Entry 6KQL (X-ray diffraction, 2.89 A resolution); this record covers chains C and D of the 9 polymer chains in the assembly.

== Chain C ==
Molecule: DNA-directed RNA polymerase subunit beta
From: Thermus thermophilus (strain HB8 / ATCC 27634 / DSM 579)
Notes: EC 2.7.7.6
Reference sequence: Q8RQE9 (RPOB_THET8); residue numbers follow UniProt; this construct covers 1-1119
Chain sequence (1119 residues; numbered 1 to 1119; the number before each row is that of its first residue):
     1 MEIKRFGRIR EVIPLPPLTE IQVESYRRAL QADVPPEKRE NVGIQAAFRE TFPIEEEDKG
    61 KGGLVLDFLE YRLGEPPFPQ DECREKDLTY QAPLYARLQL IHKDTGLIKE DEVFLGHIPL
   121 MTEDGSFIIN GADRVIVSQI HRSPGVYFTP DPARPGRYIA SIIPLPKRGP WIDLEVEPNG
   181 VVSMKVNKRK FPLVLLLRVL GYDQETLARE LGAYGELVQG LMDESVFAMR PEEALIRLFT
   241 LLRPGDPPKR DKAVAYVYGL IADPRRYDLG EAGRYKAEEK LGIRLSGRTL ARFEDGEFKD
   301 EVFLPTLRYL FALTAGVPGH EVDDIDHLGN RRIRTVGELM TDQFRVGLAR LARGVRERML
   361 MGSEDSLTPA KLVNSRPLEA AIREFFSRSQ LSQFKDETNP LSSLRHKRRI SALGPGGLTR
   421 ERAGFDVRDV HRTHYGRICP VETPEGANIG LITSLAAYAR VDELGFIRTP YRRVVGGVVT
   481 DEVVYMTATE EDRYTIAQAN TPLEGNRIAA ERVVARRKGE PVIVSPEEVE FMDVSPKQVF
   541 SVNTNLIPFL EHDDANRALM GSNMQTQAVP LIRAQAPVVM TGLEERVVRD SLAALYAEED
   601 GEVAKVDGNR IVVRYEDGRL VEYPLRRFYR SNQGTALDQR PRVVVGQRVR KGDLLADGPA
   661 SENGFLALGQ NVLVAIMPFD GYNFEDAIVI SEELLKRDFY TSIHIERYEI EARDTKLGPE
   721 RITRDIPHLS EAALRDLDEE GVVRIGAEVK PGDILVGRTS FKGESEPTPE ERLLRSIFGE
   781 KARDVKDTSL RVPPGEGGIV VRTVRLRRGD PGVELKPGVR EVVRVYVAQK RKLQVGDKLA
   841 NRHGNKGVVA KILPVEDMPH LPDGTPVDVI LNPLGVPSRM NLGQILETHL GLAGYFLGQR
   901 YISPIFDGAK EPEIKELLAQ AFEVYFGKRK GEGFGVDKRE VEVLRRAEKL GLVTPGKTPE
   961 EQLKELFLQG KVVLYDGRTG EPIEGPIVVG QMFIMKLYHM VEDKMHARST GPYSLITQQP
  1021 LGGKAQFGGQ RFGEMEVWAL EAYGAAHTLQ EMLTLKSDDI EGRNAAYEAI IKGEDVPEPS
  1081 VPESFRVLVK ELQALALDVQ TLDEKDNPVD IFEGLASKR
Not modelled in the structure: 57-62, 1119

== Chain D ==
Molecule: DNA-directed RNA polymerase subunit beta'
From: Thermus thermophilus (strain HB8 / ATCC 27634 / DSM 579)
Notes: EC 2.7.7.6
Reference sequence: Q8RQE8 (RPOC_THET8); numbering as in UniProt (aligned over 1-1524)
Chain sequence (1524 residues; each row starts with the number of its first residue):
     1 MKKEVRKVRI ALASPEKIRS WSYGEVEKPE TINYRTLKPE RDGLFDERIF GPIKDYECAC
    61 GKYKRQRFEG KVCERCGVEV TKSIVRRYRM GHIELATPAA HIWFVKDVPS KIGTLLDLSA
   121 TELEQVLYFS KYIVLDPKGA ILNGVPVEKR QLLTDEEYRE LRYGKQETYP LPPGVDALVK
   181 DGEEVVKGQE LAPGVVSRLD GVALYRFPRR VRVEYVKKER AGLRLPLAAW VEKEAYKPGE
   241 ILAELPEPYL FRAEEEGVVE LKELEEGAFL VLRREDEPVA TYFLPVGMTP LVVHGEIVEK
   301 GQPLAEAKGL LRMPRQVRAA QVEAEEEGET VYLTLFLEWT EPKDYRVQPH MNVVVPEGAR
   361 VEAGDKIVAA IDPEEEVIAE AEGVVHLHEP ASILVVKARV YPFEDDVEVS TGDRVAPGDV
   421 LADGGKVKSD VYGRVEVDLV RNVVRVVESY DIDARMGAEA IQQLLKELDL EALEKELLEE
   481 MKHPSRARRA KARKRLEVVR AFLDSGNRPE WMILEAVPVL PPDLRPMVQV DGGRFATSDL
   541 NDLYRRLINR NNRLKKLLAQ GAPEIIIRNE KRMLQEAVDA LLDNGRRGAP VTNPGSDRPL
   601 RSLTDILSGK QGRFRQNLLG KRVDYSGRSV IVVGPQLKLH QCGLPKRMAL ELFKPFLLKK
   661 MEEKGIAPNV KAARRMLERQ RDIKDEVWDA LEEVIHGKVV LLNRAPTLHR LGIQAFQPVL
   721 VEGQSIQLHP LVCEAFNADF DGDQMAVHVP LSSFAQAEAR IQMLSAHNLL SPASGEPLAK
   781 PSRDIILGLY YITQVRKEKK GAGLEFATPE EALAAHERGE VALNAPIKVA GRETSVGRLK
   841 YVFANPDEAL LAVAHGIVDL QDVVTVRYMG KRLETSPGRI LFARIVAEAV EDEKVAWELI
   901 QLDVPQEKNS LKDLVYQAFL RLGMEKTARL LDALKYYGFT FSTTSGITIG IDDAVIPEEK
   961 KQYLEEADRK LLQIEQAYEM GFLTDRERYD QILQLWTETT EKVTQAVFKN FEENYPFNPL
  1021 YVMAQSGARG NPQQIRQLCG LRGLMQKPSG ETFEVPVRSS FREGLTVLEY FISSHGARKG
  1081 GADTALRTAD SGYLTRKLVD VTHEIVVREA DCGTTNYISV PLFQPDEVTR SLRLRKRADI
  1141 EAGLYGRVLA REVEVLGVRL EEGRYLSMDD VHLLIKAAEA GEIQEVPVRS PLTCQTRYGV
  1201 CQKCYGYDLS MARPVSIGEA VGIVAAQSIG EPGTQLTMRT FHTGGVAGAA DITQGLPRVI
  1261 ELFEARRPKA KAVISEIDGV VRIEETEEKL SVFVESEGFS KEYKLPKEAR LLVKDGDYVE
  1321 AGQPLTRGAI DPHQLLEAKG PEAVERYLVE EIQKVYRAQG VKLHDKHIEI VVRQMMKYVE
  1381 VTDPGDSRLL EGQVLEKWDV EALNERLIAE GKTPVAWKPL LMGVTKSALS TKSWLSAASF
  1441 QNTTHVLTEA AIAGKKDELI GLKENVILGR LIPAGTGSDF VRFTQVVDQK TLKAIEEARK
  1501 EAVEAKERPA ARRGVKREQP GKQA
Not modelled in the structure: 1-2, 1238-1251, 1503-1524
Metal / ion sites: Zn2+ site 1: Cys-58, Cys-60, Cys-73, Cys-76; Mg2+ site 1: Asp-739, Asp-741, Asp-743 (shared with 1 residue of chain I); Mg2+ site 2 near Lys-840 (its only coordinating residue here); Mg2+ site 3: Trp-897, Ile-900; Zn2+ site 2: Cys-1112, Cys-1194, Cys-1201, Cys-1204

== Interface between chain C and chain D ==
Pairs across the interface - 386 pairs, chain C then chain D:
  Phe-425(C) / Lys-1079(D)
  Phe-425(C) / Asp-1083(D)
  Phe-425(C) / Leu-1086(D)  hydrophobic
  Arg-428(C) / Arg-1078(D)  hydrogen bond (backbone-side chain)
  Arg-428(C) / Leu-1086(D)
  Asp-429(C) / Arg-1078(D)
  Asp-429(C) / Lys-1079(D)  salt bridge
  Val-430(C) / Pro-1048(D)
  Val-430(C) / Ser-1074(D)
  Val-430(C) / His-1075(D)  hydrogen bond (backbone-side chain)
  Val-430(C) / Arg-1078(D)
  His-431(C) / Phe-1071(D)
  Arg-432(C) / Phe-1071(D)
  Tyr-435(C) / Phe-1071(D)
  Pro-440(C) / Ser-1074(D)  hydrogen bond (backbone-side chain)
  Pro-440(C) / Arg-1078(D)  hydrogen bond (backbone-side chain)
  Val-441(C) / Tyr-1070(D)  hydrophobic
  Thr-443(C) / Arg-1078(D)
  Gly-446(C) / Ala-1085(D)
  Ile-449(C) / Arg-1078(D)
  Ile-449(C) / Gly-1081(D)
  Ile-449(C) / Ala-1082(D)
  Ile-449(C) / Ala-1085(D)  hydrophobic
  Gly-450(C) / Arg-1078(D)
  Gln-498(C) / Leu-1068(D)
  Arg-516(C) / Leu-1068(D)
  Glu-520(C) / Lys-1047(D)  salt bridge
  Pro-521(C) / Leu-1068(D)  hydrophobic
  Pro-536(C) / Val-1067(D)  hydrophobic
  Val-539(C) / Val-1067(D)  hydrophobic
  Phe-540(C) / Tyr-1070(D)  hydrophobic
  Leu-550(C) / Tyr-1070(D)
  Glu-551(C) / Gly-1064(D)
  Glu-551(C) / Leu-1065(D)  hydrogen bond (backbone-backbone)
  His-552(C) / Phe-1061(D)  hydrogen bond (side chain-backbone)
  His-552(C) / Arg-1062(D)  hydrogen bond (side chain-backbone)
  His-552(C) / Glu-1063(D)
  His-552(C) / Gly-1064(D)
  Asp-553(C) / Phe-1061(D)
  Asp-553(C) / Tyr-1070(D)  hydrogen bond (backbone-side chain)
  Asp-554(C) / Arg-1042(D)  salt bridge
  Asp-554(C) / Phe-1061(D)
  Asp-554(C) / Tyr-1070(D)
  Ala-555(C) / Tyr-1070(D)
  Asn-556(C) / Ala-1077(D)
  Ala-558(C) / Tyr-1070(D)
  Ile-676(C) / Ile-947(D)
  Ile-676(C) / Thr-948(D)  hydrogen bond (backbone-side chain)
  Met-677(C) / Thr-943(D)
  Met-677(C) / Ile-947(D)
  Pro-678(C) / Asp-784(D)
  Pro-678(C) / Ser-942(D)
  Pro-678(C) / Thr-943(D)
  Pro-678(C) / Ile-947(D)
  Phe-679(C) / Thr-943(D)
  Asp-680(C) / Pro-635(D)
  Asp-680(C) / Phe-939(D)
  Asp-680(C) / Thr-943(D)  hydrogen bond
  Gly-681(C) / Val-633(D)
  Gly-681(C) / Pro-635(D)
  Gly-681(C) / Phe-939(D)
  Tyr-682(C) / Val-633(D)
  Tyr-682(C) / Pro-635(D)
  Tyr-682(C) / Gln-636(D)
  Asn-683(C) / Asp-784(D)
  Phe-684(C) / Val-633(D)  hydrophobic
  Phe-684(C) / Pro-730(D)
  Phe-684(C) / Phe-740(D)
  Phe-684(C) / Ser-782(D)
  Phe-684(C) / Arg-783(D)
  Phe-684(C) / Asp-784(D)
  Phe-684(C) / Phe-939(D)  hydrophobic
  Glu-685(C) / Phe-740(D)  hydrogen bond (backbone-backbone)
  Glu-685(C) / Arg-783(D)  salt bridge
  Glu-685(C) / Arg-1029(D)  salt bridge
  Ala-687(C) / Val-633(D)  hydrophobic
  Ala-687(C) / Phe-740(D)
  Arg-713(C) / Gly-532(D)
  Arg-713(C) / Gly-533(D)
  Lys-716(C) / Arg-35(D)  hydrogen bond (side chain-backbone)
  Lys-716(C) / Leu-37(D)
  Arg-735(C) / Arg-681(D)
  Glu-748(C) / Arg-681(D)
  Lys-750(C) / Arg-681(D)
  Pro-751(C) / Arg-679(D)
  Pro-751(C) / Gln-680(D)  hydrogen bond (backbone-backbone)
  Asp-753(C) / Arg-679(D)  salt bridge
  Asp-753(C) / Arg-681(D)  salt bridge
  Glu-764(C) / Lys-54(D)  salt bridge
  Glu-766(C) / Glu-57(D)
  Glu-766(C) / Lys-64(D)
  Glu-766(C) / Arg-65(D)  salt bridge
  Pro-767(C) / Arg-65(D)  hydrogen bond (backbone-side chain)
  Pro-769(C) / Arg-65(D)
  Gln-834(C) / Gln-724(D)  hydrogen bond
  Val-835(C) / Val-632(D)  hydrophobic
  Val-835(C) / Ser-725(D)  hydrogen bond (backbone-side chain)
  Gly-836(C) / Val-630(D)
  Gly-836(C) / Val-632(D)
  Gly-836(C) / Ser-725(D)
  Lys-838(C) / Asp-741(D)  hydrogen bond (side chain-backbone)
  Gly-847(C) / Phe-740(D)
  Val-848(C) / Val-630(D)  hydrophobic
  Val-848(C) / Ile-631(D)
  Val-848(C) / Val-632(D)  hydrophobic
  Val-848(C) / Phe-740(D)  hydrogen bond (backbone-backbone)
  Val-848(C) / Gly-742(D)
  Val-849(C) / Val-632(D)
  Ala-850(C) / Val-632(D)  hydrophobic
  Ala-850(C) / Val-633(D)  hydrophobic
  Asn-872(C) / Asp-784(D)  hydrogen bond
  Pro-873(C) / Ile-947(D)  hydrophobic
  Pro-873(C) / Ile-949(D)  hydrophobic
  Leu-874(C) / Arg-783(D)
  Leu-874(C) / Asp-784(D)
  Leu-874(C) / Met-1023(D)  hydrophobic
  Leu-874(C) / Arg-1029(D)  hydrogen bond (backbone-side chain)
  Pro-877(C) / Met-1023(D)  hydrophobic
  Pro-877(C) / Arg-1029(D)
  Pro-877(C) / Leu-1038(D)
  Ser-878(C) / Arg-1029(D)  hydrogen bond
  Ser-878(C) / Gln-1034(D)
  Arg-879(C) / Arg-1029(D)
  Met-880(C) / Gln-1034(D)
  Met-880(C) / Gln-1037(D)
  Met-880(C) / Leu-1038(D)  hydrophobic
  Leu-882(C) / Leu-1038(D)  hydrophobic
  Leu-882(C) / Phe-1061(D)
  Leu-882(C) / Arg-1062(D)
  Ile-885(C) / Ile-949(D)
  Ile-885(C) / Gly-950(D)
  Ile-885(C) / Ile-951(D)
  Leu-886(C) / Ile-951(D)  hydrophobic
  His-889(C) / Gly-950(D)
  His-889(C) / Ile-951(D)  hydrogen bond (side chain-backbone)
  Phe-906(C) / Leu-1065(D)
  Phe-906(C) / Thr-1066(D)
  Phe-906(C) / Val-1067(D)
  Phe-906(C) / Tyr-1070(D)  hydrophobic
  Glu-911(C) / Ile-951(D)
  Glu-911(C) / Arg-1062(D)  salt bridge
  Lys-915(C) / Asp-952(D)  salt bridge
  Arg-945(C) / Asp-859(D)  salt bridge
  Arg-946(C) / Tyr-791(D)  hydrogen bond
  Arg-946(C) / Arg-796(D)
  Arg-946(C) / Asp-859(D)  salt bridge
  Arg-946(C) / Gln-861(D)
  Lys-949(C) / Arg-796(D)
  Lys-949(C) / Glu-798(D)  salt bridge
  Leu-950(C) / Tyr-1015(D)
  Leu-950(C) / Phe-1017(D)  hydrophobic
  Lys-971(C) / Asp-953(D)  salt bridge
  Ile-983(C) / Thr-944(D)
  Ile-983(C) / Gly-946(D)
  Glu-984(C) / Tyr-791(D)  hydrogen bond
  Glu-984(C) / Thr-944(D)  hydrogen bond (backbone-backbone)
  Glu-984(C) / Ser-945(D)
  Gly-985(C) / Ser-945(D)
  Gly-985(C) / Gly-946(D)
  Pro-986(C) / Thr-948(D)
  Ile-987(C) / Gly-946(D)
  Ile-987(C) / Ile-947(D)
  Ile-987(C) / Thr-948(D)
  Val-988(C) / Thr-948(D)  hydrogen bond (backbone-side chain)
  Val-988(C) / Ile-949(D)
  Val-988(C) / Gly-950(D)
  Val-1001(C) / Ser-629(D)
  Val-1001(C) / Gln-724(D)
  Val-1001(C) / Ser-725(D)
  Glu-1002(C) / Gln-724(D)
  Lys-1004(C) / Arg-628(D)
  Lys-1004(C) / Val-630(D)
  Lys-1004(C) / Gln-744(D)
  Met-1005(C) / Arg-628(D)
  Met-1005(C) / Ser-629(D)
  Met-1005(C) / Met-648(D)  hydrophobic
  Met-1005(C) / Gln-724(D)
  His-1006(C) / Gly-627(D)
  His-1006(C) / Arg-628(D)  hydrogen bond (backbone-backbone)
  His-1006(C) / Met-648(D)
  Ala-1007(C) / Ser-626(D)
  Ala-1007(C) / Gly-627(D)
  Ala-1007(C) / Met-648(D)  hydrophobic
  Ala-1007(C) / Glu-651(D)
  Arg-1008(C) / Asp-624(D)  salt bridge
  Arg-1008(C) / Tyr-625(D)  hydrogen bond (backbone-backbone)
  Arg-1008(C) / Ser-626(D)  hydrogen bond (backbone-backbone)
  Arg-1008(C) / Glu-651(D)
  Ser-1009(C) / Asp-624(D)
  Ser-1009(C) / Tyr-625(D)  hydrogen bond (backbone-backbone)
  Ser-1009(C) / Glu-651(D)  hydrogen bond
  Ser-1009(C) / Lys-654(D)
  Tyr-1013(C) / Asp-624(D)  hydrogen bond
  Leu-1015(C) / Arg-87(D)  hydrogen bond (backbone-side chain)
  Leu-1015(C) / Val-528(D)  hydrophobic
  Ile-1016(C) / Arg-87(D)  hydrogen bond (backbone-side chain)
  Ile-1016(C) / Leu-524(D)
  Ile-1016(C) / Pro-526(D)
  Ile-1016(C) / Arg-613(D)
  Thr-1017(C) / Arg-613(D)
  Thr-1017(C) / Asn-617(D)
  Gln-1018(C) / Arg-87(D)
  Gln-1019(C) / Asn-617(D)  hydrogen bond (side chain-backbone)
  Gln-1019(C) / Lys-621(D)
  Pro-1020(C) / Arg-622(D)
  Pro-1020(C) / Asp-624(D)
  Leu-1021(C) / Arg-622(D)
  Gly-1022(C) / Arg-622(D)
  Phe-1027(C) / Glu-651(D)
  Gly-1029(C) / Arg-622(D)  hydrogen bond (backbone-side chain)
  Gly-1029(C) / Val-623(D)
  Gly-1029(C) / Ser-626(D)
  Gln-1030(C) / Arg-622(D)
  Gln-1030(C) / Val-623(D)  hydrogen bond (backbone-backbone)
  Gln-1030(C) / Ser-626(D)  hydrogen bond (backbone-side chain)
  Gln-1030(C) / Gly-627(D)
  Gln-1030(C) / Arg-628(D)
  Arg-1031(C) / Arg-615(D)  hydrogen bond (side chain-backbone)
  Arg-1031(C) / Gln-616(D)  hydrogen bond (side chain-backbone)
  Arg-1031(C) / Gly-620(D)
  Arg-1031(C) / Lys-621(D)
  Arg-1031(C) / Arg-622(D)
  Phe-1032(C) / Gly-620(D)
  Phe-1032(C) / Lys-621(D)  hydrogen bond (backbone-backbone)
  Phe-1032(C) / Ile-713(D)  hydrophobic
  Phe-1032(C) / His-748(D)
  Glu-1034(C) / Arg-615(D)  salt bridge
  Glu-1034(C) / Leu-619(D)
  Glu-1034(C) / Arg-1096(D)  salt bridge
  Met-1035(C) / Thr-707(D)
  Glu-1036(C) / Asn-703(D)
  Glu-1036(C) / Thr-707(D)  hydrogen bond
  Glu-1036(C) / Ile-713(D)
  Val-1037(C) / Leu-619(D)
  Trp-1038(C) / Arg-1096(D)
  Trp-1038(C) / Val-1099(D)
  Trp-1038(C) / Ile-1223(D)
  Trp-1038(C) / Gln-1227(D)
  Ala-1039(C) / Thr-707(D)
  Ala-1039(C) / Arg-710(D)
  Ala-1039(C) / Ile-713(D)  hydrophobic
  Ala-1039(C) / Gln-1227(D)
  Leu-1040(C) / Met-763(D)  hydrophobic
  Glu-1041(C) / Ala-1220(D)
  Glu-1041(C) / Ile-1223(D)
  Glu-1041(C) / Leu-1462(D)
  Glu-1041(C) / Val-1466(D)
  Glu-1041(C) / Ile-1472(D)
  Ala-1042(C) / Arg-710(D)  hydrogen bond (backbone-side chain)
  Ala-1042(C) / Ile-1223(D)  hydrophobic
  Ala-1042(C) / Val-1224(D)  hydrophobic
  Ala-1042(C) / Gln-1227(D)
  Tyr-1043(C) / Arg-710(D)  hydrogen bond (side chain-backbone)
  Tyr-1043(C) / Leu-711(D)
  Tyr-1043(C) / Ile-713(D)  hydrogen bond (side chain-backbone)
  Tyr-1043(C) / Gln-714(D)
  Tyr-1043(C) / Gln-762(D)  hydrogen bond (backbone-side chain)
  Tyr-1043(C) / Met-763(D)  hydrophobic
  Tyr-1043(C) / Asn-768(D)
  Gly-1044(C) / Gln-762(D)  hydrogen bond (backbone-side chain)
  Gly-1044(C) / Gly-1475(D)
  Gly-1044(C) / Thr-1476(D)  hydrogen bond (backbone-backbone)
  Ala-1045(C) / Glu-758(D)
  Ala-1045(C) / Gln-762(D)
  Ala-1046(C) / Glu-758(D)  hydrogen bond (backbone-side chain)
  Ala-1046(C) / Leu-1471(D)
  Ala-1046(C) / Ile-1472(D)  hydrophobic
  Ala-1046(C) / Ala-1474(D)
  Ala-1046(C) / Thr-1476(D)  hydrogen bond (backbone-side chain)
  Ala-1046(C) / Gly-1477(D)
  His-1047(C) / Phe-754(D)
  His-1047(C) / Glu-758(D)  salt bridge
  His-1047(C) / Leu-1471(D)
  His-1047(C) / Thr-1476(D)
  Thr-1048(C) / Leu-701(D)
  Thr-1048(C) / Ala-755(D)  hydrogen bond (side chain-backbone)
  Thr-1048(C) / Glu-758(D)  hydrogen bond
  Leu-1049(C) / Ile-1472(D)  hydrophobic
  Gln-1050(C) / Gly-1469(D)  hydrogen bond (side chain-backbone)
  Gln-1050(C) / Arg-1470(D)
  Gln-1050(C) / Leu-1471(D)
  Glu-1051(C) / Pro-750(D)
  Glu-1051(C) / Leu-751(D)  hydrogen bond (side chain-backbone)
  Glu-1051(C) / Ser-752(D)  hydrogen bond
  Glu-1051(C) / Ala-755(D)
  Met-1052(C) / Val-623(D)
  Met-1052(C) / His-748(D)
  Leu-1053(C) / Lys-621(D)
  Leu-1053(C) / Val-1466(D)
  Thr-1054(C) / Gly-1469(D)
  Lys-1056(C) / Val-623(D)
  Lys-1056(C) / Asp-624(D)  hydrogen bond (backbone-backbone)
  Lys-1056(C) / Tyr-625(D)
  Lys-1056(C) / His-748(D)
  Lys-1056(C) / Val-749(D)
  Ser-1057(C) / Lys-621(D)
  Ser-1057(C) / Arg-622(D)  hydrogen bond (side chain-backbone)
  Asp-1058(C) / Lys-621(D)
  Tyr-1067(C) / Tyr-625(D)
  Tyr-1067(C) / Pro-655(D)  hydrophobic
  Tyr-1067(C) / Leu-658(D)
  Tyr-1067(C) / Arg-674(D)  hydrogen bond
  Ile-1070(C) / Pro-655(D)  hydrophobic
  Ile-1070(C) / Phe-656(D)  hydrophobic
  Ile-1070(C) / Lys-659(D)
  Ile-1071(C) / Pro-655(D)  hydrophobic
  Ile-1071(C) / Lys-659(D)
  Lys-1072(C) / Lys-659(D)  hydrogen bond (backbone-side chain)
  Gly-1073(C) / Lys-659(D)
  Asp-1075(C) / Ser-753(D)  hydrogen bond
  Val-1076(C) / Ser-752(D)
  Pro-1082(C) / Leu-1468(D)
  Glu-1083(C) / Arg-87(D)  salt bridge
  Glu-1083(C) / Tyr-88(D)  hydrogen bond
  Ser-1084(C) / Asn-617(D)
  Phe-1085(C) / Ile-1467(D)
  Phe-1085(C) / Leu-1468(D)  hydrophobic
  Arg-1086(C) / Tyr-88(D)
  Val-1087(C) / Arg-87(D)
  Val-1087(C) / Leu-524(D)  hydrophobic
  Val-1087(C) / Arg-613(D)
  Leu-1088(C) / Leu-607(D)  hydrophobic
  Leu-1088(C) / Phe-614(D)  hydrophobic
  Lys-1090(C) / Tyr-88(D)  hydrogen bond (side chain-backbone)
  Lys-1090(C) / Leu-520(D)
  Lys-1090(C) / Leu-524(D)
  Glu-1091(C) / Leu-520(D)
  Glu-1091(C) / Ile-606(D)
  Glu-1091(C) / Arg-613(D)  salt bridge
  Leu-1092(C) / Leu-607(D)  hydrophobic
  Leu-1092(C) / Leu-1447(D)  hydrophobic
  Gln-1093(C) / Trp-21(D)
  Gln-1093(C) / Met-90(D)
  Gln-1093(C) / Pro-518(D)
  Ala-1094(C) / Met-90(D)
  Ala-1094(C) / Pro-518(D)  hydrophobic
  Ala-1094(C) / Leu-520(D)  hydrophobic
  Ala-1094(C) / Leu-582(D)
  Ala-1094(C) / Leu-603(D)
  Leu-1095(C) / His-101(D)  hydrogen bond (backbone-side chain)
  Leu-1095(C) / Trp-103(D)  hydrophobic
  Leu-1095(C) / Leu-603(D)  hydrophobic
  Leu-1095(C) / Leu-607(D)  hydrophobic
  Ala-1096(C) / Ala-13(D)  hydrogen bond (backbone-backbone)
  Ala-1096(C) / Leu-514(D)  hydrophobic
  Leu-1097(C) / Ala-11(D)
  Leu-1097(C) / Trp-21(D)
  Leu-1097(C) / Trp-103(D)  hydrophobic
  Leu-1097(C) / Ala-1451(D)  hydrophobic
  Asp-1098(C) / Arg-9(D)
  Asp-1098(C) / Ile-10(D)
  Asp-1098(C) / Ala-11(D)  hydrogen bond (backbone-backbone)
  Asp-1098(C) / Lys-17(D)  salt bridge
  Asp-1098(C) / Trp-21(D)
  Val-1099(C) / Val-8(D)  hydrophobic
  Val-1099(C) / Arg-9(D)
  Val-1099(C) / Ile-10(D)  hydrophobic
  Gln-1100(C) / Val-8(D)
  Gln-1100(C) / Arg-9(D)  hydrogen bond (backbone-backbone)
  Thr-1101(C) / Val-5(D)
  Thr-1101(C) / Lys-7(D)
  Leu-1102(C) / Val-5(D)
  Leu-1102(C) / Arg-6(D)  hydrogen bond (backbone-backbone)
  Leu-1102(C) / Lys-7(D)  hydrogen bond (backbone-backbone)
  Leu-1102(C) / Arg-9(D)
  Asp-1103(C) / Glu-4(D)
  Asp-1103(C) / Arg-6(D)
  Asp-1103(C) / Lys-7(D)
  Glu-1104(C) / Arg-6(D)
  Asp-1106(C) / Lys-7(D)  salt bridge
  Asp-1106(C) / Lys-1456(D)  salt bridge
  Val-1109(C) / Val-5(D)  hydrophobic
  Phe-1112(C) / Tyr-88(D)  hydrophobic
  Leu-1115(C) / Tyr-23(D)  hydrogen bond (backbone-side chain)
  Leu-1115(C) / Lys-82(D)
  Leu-1115(C) / Ile-84(D)  hydrophobic
  Leu-1115(C) / Val-85(D)  hydrophobic
  Leu-1115(C) / Tyr-88(D)  hydrophobic
  Leu-1115(C) / Arg-89(D)  hydrogen bond (backbone-side chain)
  Ala-1116(C) / Tyr-23(D)
  Ala-1116(C) / Tyr-88(D)
  Ser-1117(C) / Tyr-23(D)  hydrogen bond (backbone-side chain)
  Lys-1118(C) / Arg-19(D)
  Lys-1118(C) / Ser-20(D)  hydrogen bond (side chain-backbone)
  Lys-1118(C) / Ser-22(D)  hydrogen bond (side chain-backbone)
  Lys-1118(C) / Tyr-23(D)
Also at the interface, not in a pair above, chain C (183 interface residues in all): His-434, Cys-439, Ala-447, Val-514, Ala-515, Asp-686, Ala-732, Ala-733, Gly-752, Thr-768, Arg-772, Lys-846, Val-876, Gly-951, Gln-969, Arg-978, Thr-1010, Gly-1033
Also at the interface, not in a pair above, chain D (202 interface residues in all): Lys-3, Leu-12, Ile-18, Phe-104, Pro-521, Asp-523, Gln-529, Asp-531, Tyr-544, Thr-604, Leu-618, Pro-645, Arg-647, Leu-652, Val-670, Glu-678, Leu-708, Cys-733, Asp-739, Ala-746, Leu-787, Thr-940, Leu-1020, Ala-1028, Phe-1053, Val-1055, Ile-1072, Thr-1095, Trp-1434

== Summary ==
183 residues of chain C face 202 of chain D across their interface; the contacts include 73 hydrogen bonds and
24 salt bridges. Polar pairs include Asp-429(C)/Lys-1079(D), Glu-520(C)/Lys-1047(D) and
Asp-554(C)/Arg-1042(D). Cys-58(D), Cys-60(D), Cys-73(D) and Cys-76(D) coordinate Zn2+ site 1.
Here chain C is DNA-directed RNA polymerase subunit beta and chain D is DNA-directed RNA polymerase subunit
beta', both from Thermus thermophilus (strain HB8 / ATCC 27634 / DSM 579). Entry 6KQL (Thermus thermophilus
initial transcription complex comprising sigma A and 5'-triphosphate RNA of 4 nt) was determined by X-ray
diffraction, deposited together with 6KQD, 6KQE, 6KQF, 6KQG, 6KQH, 6KQM and 6 further entries.
